3Q7P - chain A; structure by X-ray diffraction, 2.50 A resolution.

Chain A:
Molecule: GTP-binding protein RAD
From: Homo sapiens
Notes: fragment: G-domain, residues 90-255
UniProtKB: P55042 (RAD_HUMAN); residue numbers follow UniProt; this construct covers 90-255
Sequence (166 residues; each row starts with the number of its first residue):
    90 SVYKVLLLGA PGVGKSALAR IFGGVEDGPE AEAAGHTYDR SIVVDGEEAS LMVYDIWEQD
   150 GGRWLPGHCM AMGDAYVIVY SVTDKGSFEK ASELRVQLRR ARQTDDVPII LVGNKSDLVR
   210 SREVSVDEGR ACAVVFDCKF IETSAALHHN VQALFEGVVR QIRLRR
Unresolved in the structure: 114-124, 148-157, 192-194
UniProt features mapped onto this chain:
  - binding site (GTP): Gly98 to Ser105, Asn203 to Asp206
Ion coordination: Mg2+: Glu147 (together with GMP-PNP)
Ligand contacts: GMP-PNP: Ala99, Pro100, Gly101, Val102, Gly103, Lys104, Ser105, Ala106, Asp144, Glu147, Asn203, Lys204, Asp206, Leu207, Ser233, Ala234, Ala235

Summary:
Ligands of chain A: GMP-PNP. UniProt lists 12 GTP-binding residues.
Chain A is GTP-binding protein RAD (Homo sapiens); the structure, Crystal Structure of Rad G-domain-GTP Analog
Complex, was determined by X-ray diffraction (same publication as 3Q72, 3Q7Q and 3Q85).
